PDB entry 1L5R | X-ray diffraction, 2.10 A resolution | chains A and B

Chain A (and B):
Name: glycogen phosphorylase, liver form
Source organism: Homo sapiens
Notes: EC 2.4.1.1; chain B of this document is another copy of the same molecule, construct and numbering; everything in this record applies to it too
Reference sequence: P06737 (PHS1_HUMAN); residues 0-846 here correspond to UniProt positions 1-847 (UniProt number = residue number + 1)
Sequence (847 residues; each row starts with the number of its first residue; numbering starts at 0):
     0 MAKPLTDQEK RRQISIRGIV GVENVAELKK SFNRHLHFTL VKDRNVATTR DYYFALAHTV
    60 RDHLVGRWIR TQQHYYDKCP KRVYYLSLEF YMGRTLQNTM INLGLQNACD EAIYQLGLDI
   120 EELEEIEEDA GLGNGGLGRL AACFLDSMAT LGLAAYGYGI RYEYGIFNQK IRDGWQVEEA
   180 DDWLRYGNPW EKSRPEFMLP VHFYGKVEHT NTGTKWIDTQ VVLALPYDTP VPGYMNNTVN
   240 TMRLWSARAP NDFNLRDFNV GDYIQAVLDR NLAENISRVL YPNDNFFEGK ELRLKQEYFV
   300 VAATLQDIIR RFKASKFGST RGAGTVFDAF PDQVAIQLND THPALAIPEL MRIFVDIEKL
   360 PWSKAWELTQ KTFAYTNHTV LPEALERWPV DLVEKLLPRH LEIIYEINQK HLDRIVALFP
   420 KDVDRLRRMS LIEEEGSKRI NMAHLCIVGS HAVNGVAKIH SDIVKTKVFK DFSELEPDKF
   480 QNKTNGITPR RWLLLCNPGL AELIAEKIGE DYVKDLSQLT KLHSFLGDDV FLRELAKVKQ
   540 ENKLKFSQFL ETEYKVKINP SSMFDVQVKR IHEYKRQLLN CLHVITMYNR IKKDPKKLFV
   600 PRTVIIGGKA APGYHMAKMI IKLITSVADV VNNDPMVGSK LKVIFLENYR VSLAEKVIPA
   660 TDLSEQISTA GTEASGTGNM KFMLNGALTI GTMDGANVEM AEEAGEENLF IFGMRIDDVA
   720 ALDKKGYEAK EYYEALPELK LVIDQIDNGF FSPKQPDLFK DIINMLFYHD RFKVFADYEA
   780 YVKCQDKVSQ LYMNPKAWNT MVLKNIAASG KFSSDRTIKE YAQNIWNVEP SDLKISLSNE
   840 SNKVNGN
Not modelled in the structure: 0-21, 251-260, 317-324, 830-846 (chain B: 0-21, 251-260, 317-324, 831-846)
Covalently attached groups: pyridoxal phosphate (PLP) linked to Lys680
Small-molecule neighbours:
  - cp403700 (700; [5-chloro-1H-indol-2-carbonyl-phenylalaninyl]-azetidine-3-carboxylic acid): Arg60, Leu63, Val64, Trp67, Pro188, Trp189, Glu190, Lys191, Ser192, Tyr226, Pro229
  - N-acetyl-beta-D-glucopyranosylamine (NBG): Gly135, Leu136, Leu139, Asp283, Asn284, Asp339, His377, Thr378, Val455, Asn484, Tyr573, Glu672, Ala673, Ser674, Gly675, Thr676
  - pyridoxal phosphate (PLP): Tyr90, Gly134, Gly135, Arg138, Trp491, Val567, Lys568, Lys574, Tyr648, Arg649, Val650, Ala653, Gln665, Glu672, Gly675, Thr676, Gly677
  - riboflavin (RBF): Asn282, Asp283, Asn284, Phe285, Leu380, Glu382, His571, Glu572, Tyr573, Ala610, Gly612, Tyr613, Arg770, Phe771
Swiss-Prot annotation at these positions:
  - binding site (AMP): Asp42 to Asn44, Tyr75, Arg309
  - site: Cys108 (Involved in the association of subunits), Cys142 (Involved in the association of subunits), Tyr155 (May be involved in allosteric control)
  - modified residue: Ala1 (N-acetylalanine), Ser14 (Phosphoserine), Lys363 (N6-succinyllysine), Lys469 (N6-acetyllysine), Ser523 (Phosphoserine), Ser560 (Phosphoserine), Ser638 (Phosphoserine), Lys680 (N6-(pyridoxal phosphate)lysine), Lys795 (N6-acetyllysine)
From the paper describing this entry:
  - binding site for riboflavin: Asn282, Glu382, Glu572, Tyr573, Tyr613, Arg770
  - conformationally variable residues (side-chain flip): Phe285, Glu382
  - contacts within the chain: Glu382-Arg770 (salt bridge)
  - post-translational modification sites: Ser14 (citing earlier work)

Interface between chain A and chain B:
Pairs across the interface - 60 pairs, chain A then chain B:
  His36(A) - Val64(B)
  Phe37(A) - Asp61(B)
  Leu39(A) - Lys191(B)
  Val40(A) - Trp67(B)  hydrophobic
  Val40(A) - Ile68(B)
  Lys41(A) - Arg193(B)
  Lys41(A) - Glu195(B)  salt bridge
  Asp61(A) - Phe37(B)
  Val64(A) - His36(B)
  Val64(A) - Val40(B)  hydrophobic
  Trp67(A) - Val40(B)  hydrophobic
  Ile68(A) - Val40(B)
  Tyr163(A) - Val266(B)  hydrophobic
  Tyr163(A) - Arg269(B)  hydrogen bond
  Gly164(A) - Tyr262(B)
  Phe166(A) - Tyr262(B)
  Ala179(A) - Arg269(B)
  Asp181(A) - Arg247(B)  salt bridge
  Asp181(A) - Arg269(B)  salt bridge
  Arg184(A) - Leu222(B)
  Arg184(A) - Arg247(B)
  Arg184(A) - Ala248(B)  hydrogen bond (side chain-backbone)
  Arg184(A) - Arg269(B)
  Tyr185(A) - Pro194(B)  hydrophobic
  Tyr185(A) - Met197(B)  hydrophobic
  Lys191(A) - Leu39(B)
  Arg193(A) - Lys41(B)
  Pro194(A) - Tyr185(B)  hydrophobic
  Glu195(A) - Lys41(B)  salt bridge
  Met197(A) - Tyr185(B)  hydrophobic
  Leu222(A) - Arg184(B)
  Arg247(A) - Asp181(B)  salt bridge
  Arg247(A) - Arg184(B)
  Ala248(A) - Arg184(B)  hydrogen bond (backbone-side chain)
  Tyr262(A) - Phe166(B)
  Tyr262(A) - Val278(B)
  Tyr262(A) - Pro281(B)  hydrophobic
  Tyr262(A) - Pro611(B)  hydrophobic
  Ile263(A) - Tyr280(B)  hydrophobic
  Val266(A) - Tyr163(B)  hydrophobic
  Val266(A) - Val278(B)  hydrophobic
  Leu267(A) - Asn274(B)
  Leu267(A) - Arg277(B)
  Leu267(A) - Leu291(B)  hydrophobic
  Arg269(A) - Tyr163(B)  hydrogen bond
  Arg269(A) - Ala179(B)
  Arg269(A) - Arg184(B)
  Asn270(A) - Asn270(B)
  Asn270(A) - Asn274(B)  hydrogen bond
  Asn270(A) - Arg277(B)
  Asn274(A) - Leu267(B)
  Asn274(A) - Asn270(B)  hydrogen bond
  Arg277(A) - Leu267(B)
  Arg277(A) - Asn270(B)
  Val278(A) - Tyr262(B)
  Val278(A) - Val266(B)  hydrophobic
  Tyr280(A) - Ile263(B)  hydrophobic
  Pro281(A) - Tyr262(B)  hydrophobic
  Leu291(A) - Leu267(B)  hydrophobic
  Pro611(A) - Tyr262(B)  hydrophobic
Also at the interface, not in a pair above, chain A (51 interface residues in all): Thr38, Asp42, Asn44, Thr47, Arg49, Arg60, Gly65, Glu177, Glu178, Asn250, Asp261, Glu273, Leu279, Lys289
Also at the interface, not in a pair above, chain B (50 interface residues in all): Thr38, Asp42, Thr47, Arg49, Arg60, Gly65, Gln72, Gly164, Glu177, Asn250, Asp261, Glu273, Leu279, Lys289

Summary:
The interface between chain A and chain B involves 51 residues on one side and 50 on the other; the contacts
include 6 hydrogen bonds and 5 salt bridges. Polar contacts include Lys41(A)-Glu195(B), Asp181(A)-Arg247(B)
and Asp181(A)-Arg269(B). The paper reports a binding site for riboflavin at Asn282(A), Glu382(A) and Glu572(A)
among others; a modification site at Ser14(A).
Chain A and chain B are both glycogen phosphorylase, liver form (Homo sapiens); the structure, Human liver
glycogen phosphorylase a complexed with riboflavin, N-Acetyl-beta-D-Glucopyranosylamine and CP-403,700, was
determined by X-ray diffraction (same publication as 1L5Q, 1L5S and 1L7X).
